Entry 8V66 (X-ray diffraction, 1.90 A resolution); this record covers chain A.

Chain A:
Molecule: Saxiphilin
From: Nanorana parkeri
UniProt: A0A9X9ZA84 (A0A9X9ZA84_9NEOB); residues -18 to 835 here correspond to UniProt positions 1-854 (UniProt number = residue number + 19)
Chain sequence (854 residues; numbered -18 to 835; the number before each row is that of its first residue; numbers below 1 keep their minus sign (Met-18 is residue -18)):
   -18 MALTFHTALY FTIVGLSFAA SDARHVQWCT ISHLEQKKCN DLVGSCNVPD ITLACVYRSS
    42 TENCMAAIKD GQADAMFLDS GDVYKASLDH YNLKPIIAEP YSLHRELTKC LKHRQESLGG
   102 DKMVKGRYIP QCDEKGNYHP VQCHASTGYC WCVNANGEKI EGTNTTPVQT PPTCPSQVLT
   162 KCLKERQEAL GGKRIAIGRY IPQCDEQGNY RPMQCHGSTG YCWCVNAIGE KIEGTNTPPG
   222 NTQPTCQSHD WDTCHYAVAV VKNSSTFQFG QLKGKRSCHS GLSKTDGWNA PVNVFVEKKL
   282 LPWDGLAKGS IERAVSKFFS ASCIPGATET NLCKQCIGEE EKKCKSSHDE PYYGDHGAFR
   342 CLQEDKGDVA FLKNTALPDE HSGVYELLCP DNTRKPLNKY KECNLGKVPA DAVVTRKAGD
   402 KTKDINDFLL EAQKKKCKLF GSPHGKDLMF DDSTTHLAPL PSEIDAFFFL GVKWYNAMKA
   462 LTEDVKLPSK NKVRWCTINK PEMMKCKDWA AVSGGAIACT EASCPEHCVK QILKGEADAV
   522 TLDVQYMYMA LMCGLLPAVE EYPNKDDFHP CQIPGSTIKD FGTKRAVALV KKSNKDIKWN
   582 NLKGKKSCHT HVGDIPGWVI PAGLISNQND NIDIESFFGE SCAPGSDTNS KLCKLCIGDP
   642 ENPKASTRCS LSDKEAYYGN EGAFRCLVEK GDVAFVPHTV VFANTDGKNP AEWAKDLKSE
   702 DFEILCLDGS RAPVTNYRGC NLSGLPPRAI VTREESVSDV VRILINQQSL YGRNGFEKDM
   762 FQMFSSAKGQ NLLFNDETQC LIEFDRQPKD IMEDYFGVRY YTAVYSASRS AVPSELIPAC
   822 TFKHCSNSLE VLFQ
Disordered / not traced: -18 to 4, 645-646, 830-835
Disulfides: Cys10-Cys45, Cys20-Cys36, Cys27-Cys418, Cys91-Cys113, Cys124-Cys131, Cys133-Cys155, Cys163-Cys185, Cys196-Cys203, Cys205-Cys227, Cys235-Cys826, Cys259-Cys342, Cys304-Cys317, Cys314-Cys325, Cys370-Cys384, Cys477-Cys509, Cys487-Cys500, Cys534-Cys821, Cys552-Cys781, Cys589-Cys667, Cys623-Cys637, Cys634-Cys650, Cys707-Cys721
Residues lining bound ligands: YGZ (({[(3aS,4R,7S,10aS)-2,6-diamino-10,10-dihydroxy-3a,4,9,10-tetrahydro-1H,8H-pyrrolo[1,2-c]purin-4-yl]methoxy}carbonyl)sulfamic acid): Glu541, Ile559, Lys560, Asp561, Phe562, Gly563, Arg566, Arg719, Pro727, Pro728, Phe785, Asp786, Gln788, Asp795, Tyr796, Phe797, Gly798
Reported in the primary citation:
  - binding site for YGZ: Glu541, Arg566, Arg719, Asp786, Asp795, Tyr796
  - conformationally variable residues (side-chain flip): Arg719, Asp786
  - contacts within the chain: Glu541-Glu784

In short:
Bound to chain A: compound YGZ. From the paper: a binding site for YGZ at Glu541, Arg566 and Arg719 among
others; conformational variability at Arg719 and Asp786.
Chain A is Saxiphilin (Nanorana parkeri); the structure, Nanorana parkeri saxiphilin:GTX5 (co-crystal), was
determined by X-ray diffraction, deposited together with 8V65, 8V67, 8V68 and 8V69.
